Entry 7ZT7 (X-ray diffraction, 1.84 A resolution); this record covers chains A and B of the 4 polymer chains in the assembly.

[Chain A]
Name: Major histocompatibility complex class I-related gene protein
From: Homo sapiens
Reference sequence: Q95460 (HMR1_HUMAN); residues 1-270 here correspond to UniProt positions 23-292 (UniProt number = residue number + 22)
Sequence (290 residues; row label = number of the first residue in the row; numbering starts at 0):
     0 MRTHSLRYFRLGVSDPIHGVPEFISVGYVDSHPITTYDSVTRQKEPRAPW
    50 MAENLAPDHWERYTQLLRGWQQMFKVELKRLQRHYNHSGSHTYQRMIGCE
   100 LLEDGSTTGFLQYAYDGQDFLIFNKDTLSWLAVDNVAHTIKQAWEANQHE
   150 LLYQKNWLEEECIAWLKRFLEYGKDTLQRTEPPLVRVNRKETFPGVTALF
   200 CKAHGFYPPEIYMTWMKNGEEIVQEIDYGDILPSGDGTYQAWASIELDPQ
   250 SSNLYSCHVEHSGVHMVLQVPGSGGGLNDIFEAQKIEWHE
Disordered / not traced: 218-219, 249-250, 271-289
Differences from the reference sequence: initiating methionine (0); conflict Ser261 (Cys283 in Q95460); expression tag (271-289)
UniProt features mapped onto this chain:
  - binding site (5-(2-oxoethylideneamino)-6-(D-ribitylamino)uracil): Arg9, Ser24, Lys43, Arg94, Tyr152, Gln153
  - binding site (5-(2-oxopropylideneamino)-6-(D-ribitylamino)uracil): Arg9, Ser24, Lys43, Arg94, Tyr152, Gln153
  - binding site (7-hydroxy-6-methyl-8-(1-D-ribityl)lumazine): Arg9, Ser24, Lys43, Arg94, Tyr152, Gln153
  - binding site (8-(9H-purin-6-yl)-2-oxa-8-azabicyclo[3.3.1]nona-3,6-diene-4,6-dicarbaldehyde): Arg9, Lys43, His58, Arg94
  - binding site (2-amino-4-oxopteridine-6-carbaldehyde): Lys43
  - binding site (pyridoxal): Lys43
  - glycosylation: Asn85 (N-linked (GlcNAc...) asparagine)
Disulfide bonds: Cys98-Cys161, Cys200-Cys256
Glycans and other covalent adducts: 2-hydroxy-5-methylbenzoic acid (54G) linked to Lys43
Residues lining bound ligands: 2-hydroxy-5-methylbenzoic acid (54G): Tyr7, Phe8, Arg9, Ser24, Thr34, Tyr62, Leu66, Trp69, Arg94, Ile96, Trp156
Reported in the primary citation:
  - mutagenesis - E76Q/E149Q (KD = 0.6 uM): unchanged binding to AF7 TCR
  - mutagenesis - E76Q/E149Q: decreased binding to E8 TRBV6-1 TCR

[Chain B]
Name: Beta-2-microglobulin
From: Homo sapiens
Reference sequence: P61769 (B2MG_HUMAN); residues 1-99 here correspond to UniProt positions 21-119 (UniProt number = residue number + 20)
Sequence (100 residues; numbered 0 to 99; the number before each row is that of its first residue; numbering starts at 0):
     0 MIQRTPKIQVYSRHPAENGKSNFLNCYVSGFHPSDIEVDLLKNGERIEKV
    50 EHSDLSFSKDWSFYLLYYTEFTPTEKDEYACRVNHVTLSQPKIVKWDRDM
Differences from the reference sequence: initiating methionine (0)
UniProt features mapped onto this chain:
  - modified residue: Gln2 (Pyrrolidone carboxylic acid)
  - glycosylation: Ile1 (N-linked (Glc) (glycation) isoleucine), Lys19 (N-linked (Glc) (glycation) lysine), Lys41 (N-linked (Glc) (glycation) lysine), Lys48 (N-linked (Glc) (glycation) lysine), Lys58 (N-linked (Glc) (glycation) lysine), Lys91 (N-linked (Glc) (glycation) lysine), Lys94 (N-linked (Glc) (glycation) lysine)
Disulfide bonds: Cys25-Cys80

[How chain A and chain B interact]
Residue-residue contacts - 50 pairs, chain A then chain B:
  Arg6(A) - Lys58(B)
  Phe8(A) - Phe56(B)  hydrophobic
  Phe8(A) - Ser57(B)
  Leu10(A) - Ser33(B)
  Leu10(A) - Phe56(B)  hydrophobic
  Ile23(A) - Phe56(B)  hydrophobic
  Val25(A) - Phe56(B)  hydrophobic
  Tyr27(A) - Leu54(B)
  Tyr27(A) - Ser55(B)
  Tyr27(A) - Phe56(B)  hydrogen bond (side chain-backbone)
  Arg46(A) - Asp53(B)  salt bridge
  His90(A) - Met0(B)
  Thr91(A) - His31(B)
  Gln93(A) - His31(B)  hydrogen bond
  Gln93(A) - Trp60(B)  hydrogen bond (side chain-backbone)
  Gln93(A) - Phe62(B)
  Arg94(A) - Trp60(B)
  Met95(A) - Trp60(B)
  Gln111(A) - Lys58(B)
  Gln111(A) - Trp60(B)
  Tyr112(A) - Trp60(B)
  Ala113(A) - Trp60(B)
  Asp115(A) - Met0(B)
  Asp115(A) - Ile1(B)
  Asp115(A) - His31(B)
  Gly116(A) - Arg3(B)  hydrogen bond (backbone-side chain)
  Gly116(A) - His31(B)  hydrogen bond (backbone-side chain)
  Gly116(A) - Asp59(B)
  Gly116(A) - Trp60(B)
  Gln117(A) - Ile1(B)
  Gln117(A) - Arg3(B)
  Asp118(A) - Trp60(B)  hydrogen bond
  Arg185(A) - Pro14(B)
  Lys189(A) - Met99(B)
  Lys201(A) - Asp98(B)  salt bridge
  Asp229(A) - Lys6(B)  salt bridge
  Asp229(A) - Gln8(B)  hydrogen bond
  Leu231(A) - Gln8(B)
  Leu231(A) - Tyr10(B)
  Leu231(A) - Tyr26(B)  hydrophobic
  Pro232(A) - Tyr10(B)  hydrogen bond (backbone-side chain)
  Pro232(A) - Tyr26(B)  hydrophobic
  Ser233(A) - Arg12(B)  hydrogen bond (backbone-side chain)
  Ser233(A) - Asn24(B)  hydrogen bond (backbone-side chain)
  Gly234(A) - Arg12(B)  hydrogen bond (backbone-side chain)
  Gly234(A) - Leu65(B)
  Asp235(A) - Arg12(B)
  Gln239(A) - Tyr10(B)
  Gln239(A) - Ser11(B)  hydrogen bond (side chain-backbone)
  Gln239(A) - Arg12(B)
Other interface residues (no listed pair), chain A (33 interface residues in all): Ile16, Val19, Ser89, His203
Other interface residues (no listed pair), chain B (28 interface residues in all): His13, Pro32, Asp34

[Summary]
33 residues of chain A face 28 of chain B across their interface; the contacts include 12 hydrogen bonds and 3
salt bridges. Polar contacts include Arg46(A)-Asp53(B), Lys201(A)-Asp98(B) and Asp229(A)-Lys6(B). The paper
reports that E76Q/E149Q of chain A reduce binding to E8 TRBV6-1 TCR; E76Q/E149Q of chain A leave binding to
AF7 TCR unchanged.
Chain A is Major histocompatibility complex class I-related gene protein and chain B is Beta-2-microglobulin,
both from Homo sapiens; the structure, Structure of E8 TCR in complex in human MR1 bound to 5FSA, was
determined by X-ray diffraction, deposited together with 7ZT2, 7ZT3, 7ZT4, 7ZT5, 7ZT8 and 7ZT9.
